Entry 3C25 (X-ray diffraction, 2.50 A resolution); this record covers chains D and A of the 4 polymer chains in the assembly.

[Chain D]
Molecule: 22-nt DNA strand
Sequence (22 nucleotides; row label = number of the first residue in the row):
     1 CGGCGGCGCG GCCGCGCCTC CG

[Chain A]
Protein: NotI restriction endonuclease
Source organism: Nocardia otitidiscaviarum
UniProt: Q2I6W2 (Q2I6W2_9NOCA); residue numbers follow UniProt; this construct covers 1-383
Sequence (383 residues; row label = number of the first residue in the row):
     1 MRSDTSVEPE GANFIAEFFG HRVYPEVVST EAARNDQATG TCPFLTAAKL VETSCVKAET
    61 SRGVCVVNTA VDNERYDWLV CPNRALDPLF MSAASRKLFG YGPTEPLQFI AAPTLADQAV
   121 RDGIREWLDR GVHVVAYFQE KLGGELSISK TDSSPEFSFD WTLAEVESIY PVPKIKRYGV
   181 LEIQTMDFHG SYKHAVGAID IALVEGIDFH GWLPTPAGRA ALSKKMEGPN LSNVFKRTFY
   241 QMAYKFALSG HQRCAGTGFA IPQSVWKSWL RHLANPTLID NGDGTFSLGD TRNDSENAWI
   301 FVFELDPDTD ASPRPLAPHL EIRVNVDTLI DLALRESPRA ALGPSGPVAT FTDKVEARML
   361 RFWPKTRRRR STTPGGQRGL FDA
Disordered / not traced: 1-11, 366-383
Ion coordination: Fe ion: Cys42, Cys55, Cys65, Cys81; Ca2+ site 1: Glu145, Asp160; Ca2+ site 2 near Glu182 (its only coordinating residue here)
Reported in the primary citation:
  - Fe ion coordination: Cys42
  - Ca2+ coordination: Glu145, Asp160, Glu182
  - catalytic residues: Glu145, Gln184
  - catalytic residues: Asp160, Glu182 (citing earlier work)
  - binding site for the 22-nt DNA strand: Lys245
  - self-association interface (contacts with another copy of this molecule): Val326 to Phe362
  - conformationally variable residues: Leu86 to Asp87, Thr185 to Ser191, Lys224 to Asn230

[Interface between chain D and chain A]
Residue-residue contacts (40; chain D residue first):
  DC7(D) - Glu156(A)  phosphate contact
  DG8(D) - Glu156(A)  sugar contact
  DG8(D) - Phe157(A)  phosphate contact
  DG8(D) - Ser158(A)  phosphate contact
  DC9(D) - Phe157(A)  phosphate contact
  DC9(D) - Ser158(A)  hydrogen bond to the phosphate
  DC9(D) - Gln241(A)  phosphate contact
  DC9(D) - Lys245(A)  salt bridge to the phosphate
  DG10(D) - Asp160(A)  phosphate contact
  DG10(D) - Ile183(A)  phosphate contact
  DG10(D) - Gln184(A)  phosphate contact
  DG10(D) - Arg237(A)  hydrogen bond to the base
  DG10(D) - Gln241(A)  hydrogen bond to the phosphate
  DG11(D) - Lys57(A)  phosphate contact
  DG11(D) - Val80(A)  sugar contact
  DG11(D) - Pro82(A)  sugar contact
  DG11(D) - Gln184(A)  phosphate contact
  DG11(D) - Thr185(A)  hydrogen bond to the phosphate
  DG11(D) - Met186(A)  phosphate contact
  DG11(D) - Asp187(A)  phosphate contact
  DG11(D) - Arg237(A)  hydrogen bond to the base
  DC12(D) - Lys57(A)  salt bridge to the phosphate
  DC12(D) - Ser61(A)  hydrogen bond to the phosphate
  DC12(D) - Val80(A)  phosphate contact
  DC12(D) - Asp187(A)  hydrogen bond to the base
  DC12(D) - Gly190(A)  sugar contact
  DC12(D) - Tyr192(A)  hydrogen bond to the phosphate
  DC12(D) - Asn230(A)  base contact
  DC13(D) - Thr60(A)  hydrogen bond to the phosphate
  DC13(D) - Phe188(A)  hydrogen bond to the base
  DC13(D) - Gly190(A)  base contact
  DC13(D) - Ser191(A)  hydrogen bond to the phosphate
  DC13(D) - Asn230(A)  base contact
  DG14(D) - His189(A)  hydrogen bond to the base
  DG14(D) - Gly190(A)  hydrogen bond to the base
  DG14(D) - Ser191(A)  phosphate contact
  DC17(D) - Arg358(A)  hydrogen bond to the phosphate
  DC18(D) - Arg358(A)  salt bridge to the phosphate
  DC18(D) - Arg361(A)  salt bridge to the phosphate
  DC21(D) - Asn73(A)  phosphate contact
Other interface residues (no listed pair), chain D (12 interface residues in all): DC15
Other interface residues (no listed pair), chain A (32 interface residues in all): Cys81, Lys150, Glu182, Lys193, Glu227, Lys354

[Summary]
Chain D and chain A form an interface of 12 and 32 residues respectively, with 14 hydrogen bonds and 4 salt
bridges. Polar pairs include DG10(D)-Arg237(A), DG11(D)-Arg237(A) and DC12(D)-Asp187(A). From the paper:
catalytic residues Glu145(A), Gln184(A) and Asp160(A) among others; a binding site for the 22-nt DNA strand at
Lys245(A).
Here chain D is a 22-nt DNA strand and chain A is NotI restriction endonuclease (Nocardia otitidiscaviarum).
Entry 3C25 (Crystal Structure of NotI Restriction Endonuclease Bound to Cognate DNA) was determined by X-ray
diffraction.
